PDB entry 7PBT | electron microscopy, 3.30 A resolution | chains E and F of the 9 polymer chains in the assembly

[Chain E (and F)]
Protein: Holliday junction ATP-dependent DNA helicase RuvB
Source organism: Streptococcus thermophilus
Notes: EC 3.6.4.12; chain F of this document is another copy of the same molecule, construct and numbering; everything in this record applies to it too
UniProtKB: A0A2U2MES7 (A0A2U2MES7_STRTR); residues 19-333 here = UniProt positions 19-333
Sequence (315 residues; row label = number of the first residue in the row):
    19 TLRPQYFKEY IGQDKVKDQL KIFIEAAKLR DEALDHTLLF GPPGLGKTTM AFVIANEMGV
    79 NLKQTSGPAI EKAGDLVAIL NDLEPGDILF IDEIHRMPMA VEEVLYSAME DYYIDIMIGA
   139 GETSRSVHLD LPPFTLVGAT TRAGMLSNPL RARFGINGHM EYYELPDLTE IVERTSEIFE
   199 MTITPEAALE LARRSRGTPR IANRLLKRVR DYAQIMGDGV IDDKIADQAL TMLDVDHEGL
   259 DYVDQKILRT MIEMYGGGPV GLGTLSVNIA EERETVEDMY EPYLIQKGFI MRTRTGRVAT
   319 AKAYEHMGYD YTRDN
Disordered / not traced: 331-333
Small-molecule neighbours: ADP (adenosine-5'-diphosphate): Leu20, Arg21, Pro22, Tyr28, Ile29, Pro61, Gly62, Leu63, Gly64, Lys65, Thr66, Thr67, Tyr181, Ile189, Arg192, Pro217, Arg218, Asn221

[Interface between chain E and chain F]
Residue-residue contacts (27):
  Gln37(E) with Met250(F)
  Ile40(E) with Ile233(F); Met234(F), hydrophobic
  Phe41(E) with Arg226(F); Asp229(F)
  Glu43(E) with Ile233(F)
  Ala44(E) with Asp229(F); Ile233(F), hydrophobic
  Arg48(E) with Arg228(F); Asp229(F), salt bridge; Gln232(F), hydrogen bond
  Asp53(E) with Arg226(F), salt bridge
  Phe58(E) with Tyr260(F)
  Met117(E) with Pro86(F)
  Glu121(E) with Ala87(F)
  Glu128(E) with Arg21(F), salt bridge
  Ser142(E) with Ala96(F), hydrogen bond (side chain-backbone); Asp100(F)
  Gly162(E) with Glu289(F); Glu290(F)
  Asn166(E) with Met297(F)
  Ala170(E) with Arg218(F), hydrogen bond (backbone-side chain)
  Arg171(E) with Arg218(F)
  Gly173(E) with Arg222(F); Arg226(F), hydrogen bond (backbone-side chain)
  Ile174(E) with Arg226(F)
  Arg310(E) with Val285(F)
Also at the interface, not in a pair above, chain E (26 interface residues in all): Leu47, Glu50, Met135, Met163, Arg169, Phe172, Met309
Also at the interface, not in a pair above, chain F (24 interface residues in all): Tyr230, Met272, Ala288, Thr293, Tyr298

[In short]
The interface between chain E and chain F involves 26 residues on one side and 24 on the other, with 4
hydrogen bonds and 3 salt bridges. Among the polar pairs are Arg48(E)-Asp229(F), Asp53(E)-Arg226(F) and
Glu128(E)-Arg21(F). Chain E binds ADP.
Chain E and chain F are both Holliday junction ATP-dependent DNA helicase RuvB (Streptococcus thermophilus);
the structure, RuvAB branch migration motor complexed to the Holliday junction - RuvB AAA+ state s1 [t1
dataset], was determined by electron microscopy together with 7PBL, 7PBM, 7PBN, 7PBO, 7PBP, 7PBQ and 3 further
entries from the same study.
